Entry 9OM6 (electron microscopy, 4.14 A resolution (low resolution: residue-level contacts below are approximate; hydrogen-bond / salt-bridge calls are withheld)); this record covers chains B and D of the 8 polymer chains in the assembly.

== Chain B ==
Protein: Syntaxin-1A
Source organism: Rattus norvegicus
UniProt: P32851 (STX1A_RAT); residue numbers follow UniProt; this construct covers 1-267
Sequence (267 residues; each row starts with the number of its first residue):
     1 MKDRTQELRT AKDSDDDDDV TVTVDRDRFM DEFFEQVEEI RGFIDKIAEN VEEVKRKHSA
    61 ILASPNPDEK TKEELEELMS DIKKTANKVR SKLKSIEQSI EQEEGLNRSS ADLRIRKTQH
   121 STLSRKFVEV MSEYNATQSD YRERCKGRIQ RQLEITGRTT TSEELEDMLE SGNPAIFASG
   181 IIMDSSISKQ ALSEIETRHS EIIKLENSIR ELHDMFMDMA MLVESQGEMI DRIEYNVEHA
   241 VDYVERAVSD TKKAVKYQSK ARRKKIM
Not modelled in the structure: 1-190, 259-267

== Chain D ==
Protein: Synaptosomal-associated protein 25
Source organism: Rattus norvegicus
UniProt: P60881 (SNP25_RAT); residue numbers follow UniProt; this construct covers 1-206
Sequence (222 residues; each row starts with the number of its first residue; numbers below 1 keep their minus sign (Met-15 is residue -15)):
   -15 MGSSHHHHHH SQDPNSMAED ADMRNELEEM QRRADQLADE SLESTRRMLQ LVEESKDAGI
    45 RTLVMLDEQG EQLERIEEGM DQINKDMKEA EKNLTDLGKF AGLAVAPANK LKSSDAYKKA
   105 WGNNQDGVVA SQPARVVDER EQMAISGGFI RRVTNDAREN EMDENLEQVS GIIGNLRHMA
   165 LDMGNEIDTQ NRQIDRIMEK ADSNKTRIDE ANQRATKMLG SG
Not modelled in the structure: -15 to 16, 84-206
Construct notes: expression tag (-15 to 0); conflict Ala85 (Cys in P60881), Ala88 (Cys in P60881), Ala90 (Cys in P60881), Ala92 (Cys in P60881)

== How chain B and chain D interact ==
Pairs across the interface (25):
  Ile202(B) - Ser28(D)
  Glu206(B) - Arg31(D)
  Glu206(B) - Met32(D)
  Ile209(B) - Met32(D)
  Ile209(B) - Leu35(D)
  His213(B) - Leu35(D)
  His213(B) - Glu38(D)
  Phe216(B) - Gly43(D)
  Val223(B) - Leu50(D)
  Gly227(B) - Gln53(D)
  Ile230(B) - Gln53(D)
  Ile230(B) - Gln56(D)
  Ile233(B) - Ile60(D)
  Glu234(B) - Arg59(D)
  Ala240(B) - Ile67(D)
  Val241(B) - Gln66(D)
  Val241(B) - Ile67(D)
  Val244(B) - Ile67(D)
  Val248(B) - Asp70(D)
  Val248(B) - Ala74(D)
  Lys252(B) - Asn77(D)
  Lys252(B) - Leu78(D)
  Lys252(B) - Leu81(D)
  Val255(B) - Leu78(D)
  Val255(B) - Leu81(D)
Also at the interface, not in a pair above, chain B (20 interface residues in all): Gln226, Asp231, Val237, Glu245
Also at the interface, not in a pair above, chain D (24 interface residues in all): Ser25, Val36, Ser39, Met49, Leu57, Gly63

== In short ==
Chain B and chain D form an interface of 20 and 24 residues respectively.
Chain B is Syntaxin-1A and chain D is Synaptosomal-associated protein 25, both from Rattus norvegicus; the
structure, 22bin20S complex (NSF-alphaSNAP-2:2 syntaxin-1a:SNAP-25), 4:2:2 alphaSNAP-syntaxin-1a-SNAP-25
subcomplex local refinement, hydrolyzing, class 23, was determined by electron microscopy, deposited together
with 9OJR, 9OJU, 9OJZ, 9OK3, 9OK5, 9OKC and 17 further entries.
